PDB entry 1Q08 | X-ray diffraction, 1.90 A resolution | chains A and B

[Chain A (and B)]
Protein: Zn(II)-responsive regulator of zntA
Source organism: Escherichia coli
Notes: fragment: ZntR dimerization and metal-binding domains; chain B of this document is another copy of the same molecule, construct and numbering; everything in this record applies to it too
Reference sequence: P0ACS5 (ZNTR_ECOLI); residue numbers follow UniProt; this construct covers 43-141
Amino-acid sequence (99 residues; each row starts with the number of its first residue):
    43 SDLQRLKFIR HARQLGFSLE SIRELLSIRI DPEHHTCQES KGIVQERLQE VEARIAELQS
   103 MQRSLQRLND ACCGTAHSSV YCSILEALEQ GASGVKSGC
Not modelled in the structure: 137-141 (chain B: 43-44, 134-141)
UniProt features mapped onto this chain:
  - binding site (Zn(2+)): Cys114, Cys115, His119, Cys124
Metal / ion sites: Zn2+ site 1: Cys79 (together with phosphate ion) (shared with Cys114(B), Cys124(B) of chain B); Zn2+ site 2: Cys114, Cys124 (together with phosphate ion) (shared with Cys79(B) of chain B); Zn2+ site 3: Cys115, His119 (together with phosphate ion) (shared with Cys79(B) of chain B)

[Chain A / chain B interface]
Residue-residue contacts (119; chain A residue first):
  Gln46(A) with Glu131(B), hydrogen bond (side chain-backbone)
  Lys49(A) with Glu131(B)
  Phe50(A) with Leu127(B), hydrophobic; Leu130(B), hydrophobic; Glu131(B)
  His53(A) with Leu130(B); Gln132(B), hydrogen bond (side chain-backbone); Gly133(B)
  Gln56(A) with Met103(B)
  Leu57(A) with Met103(B); Ser106(B); Leu110(B), hydrophobic
  Gly58(A) with Met103(B)
  Phe59(A) with Leu107(B), hydrophobic
  Ile70(A) with Ser121(B); Leu127(B), hydrophobic
  Arg71(A) with Glu131(B), salt bridge
  Pro74(A) with Ser120(B); Ser121(B), hydrogen bond (backbone-side chain); Val122(B)
  Glu75(A) with Val122(B)
  His77(A) with Ser120(B); Ser121(B), hydrogen bond (backbone-backbone)
  Thr78(A) with Thr117(B); Ala118(B); His119(B); Ser121(B)
  Cys79(A) with Cys114(B), hydrophobic; Cys115(B), hydrophobic; Gly116(B); Thr117(B), hydrogen bond (backbone-backbone); His119(B), hydrogen bond (backbone-backbone); Cys124(B), hydrophobic
  Gln80(A) with Gly116(B); Thr117(B), hydrogen bond (backbone-backbone)
  Ser82(A) with Cys124(B), hydrogen bond; Ile126(B)
  Lys83(A) with Asn111(B), hydrogen bond (side chain-backbone); Cys114(B), hydrogen bond (side chain-backbone); Gly116(B); Ile126(B)
  Val86(A) with Leu107(B); Leu110(B), hydrophobic; Ile126(B), hydrophobic
  Gln87(A) with Asn111(B), hydrogen bond
  Arg89(A) with Met103(B), hydrogen bond; Leu107(B)
  Leu90(A) with Gln104(B); Leu107(B), hydrophobic; Gln108(B)
  Val93(A) with Leu100(B); Gln104(B); Leu107(B), hydrophobic
  Glu94(A) with Gln104(B), hydrogen bond; Gln108(B)
  Arg96(A) with Leu100(B)
  Ile97(A) with Leu100(B), hydrophobic; Gln101(B); Gln104(B)
  Leu100(A) with Val93(B); Arg96(B); Ile97(B), hydrophobic; Leu100(B), hydrophobic
  Gln101(A) with Ile97(B); Gln101(B)
  Met103(A) with Gln56(B); Leu57(B); Arg89(B), hydrogen bond
  Gln104(A) with Leu90(B); Val93(B); Glu94(B), hydrogen bond; Ile97(B)
  Leu107(A) with Phe59(B), hydrophobic; Val86(B); Arg89(B); Leu90(B), hydrophobic; Val93(B), hydrophobic
  Leu110(A) with Leu57(B), hydrophobic
  Asn111(A) with Lys83(B), hydrogen bond (backbone-side chain); Val86(B); Gln87(B), hydrogen bond
  Cys114(A) with Cys79(B), hydrophobic; Lys83(B), hydrogen bond (backbone-side chain)
  Cys115(A) with Cys79(B), hydrophobic
  Gly116(A) with Cys79(B); Gln80(B); Lys83(B)
  Thr117(A) with Thr78(B); Cys79(B), hydrogen bond (backbone-backbone); Gln80(B), hydrogen bond (backbone-backbone)
  Ala118(A) with Thr78(B)
  His119(A) with Thr78(B); Cys79(B), hydrogen bond (backbone-backbone)
  Ser120(A) with Pro74(B); His77(B)
  Ser121(A) with Ile70(B); Pro74(B), hydrogen bond (side chain-backbone); His77(B), hydrogen bond (backbone-backbone); Thr78(B)
  Val122(A) with Pro74(B); Glu75(B)
  Cys124(A) with Cys79(B), hydrophobic; Ser82(B), hydrogen bond
  Ile126(A) with Ser82(B); Lys83(B); Val86(B), hydrophobic
  Leu127(A) with Ile70(B), hydrophobic
  Leu130(A) with Phe50(B), hydrophobic; His53(B), hydrogen bond (backbone-side chain)
  Glu131(A) with Gln46(B); Lys49(B); Phe50(B); His53(B); Arg71(B), salt bridge
  Gln132(A) with His53(B)
  Gly133(A) with His53(B), hydrogen bond (backbone-side chain)
  Ala134(A) with His53(B); Gln56(B); Leu57(B)
Other interface residues (no listed pair), chain A (54 interface residues in all): Ala54, Leu67, Ser106, Gln108
Other interface residues (no listed pair), chain B (53 interface residues in all): Ala54, Gly58, Leu67

[In short]
54 residues of chain A face 53 of chain B across their interface; the contacts include 26 hydrogen bonds and 2
salt bridges. Among the polar pairs are Arg71(A)-Glu131(B), Gln46(A)-Glu131(B) and His53(A)-Gln132(B). From
UniProt: 4 Zn2+-binding residues on chain A.
Chain A and chain B are both Zn(II)-responsive regulator of zntA (Escherichia coli); the structure, Crystal
structure of the Zn(II) form of E. coli ZntR, a zinc-sensing transcriptional regulator, at 1.9 ..., was
determined by X-ray diffraction together with 1Q05, 1Q06, 1Q07 and 1Q0A from the same study.
